PDB entry 4Y3U | X-ray diffraction, 3.51 A resolution | chains B and C of the 3 polymer chains in the assembly

Chain B:
Protein: Cardiac phospholamban
Organism: Canis familiaris
UniProtKB: P61012 (PPLA_CANFA); numbering as in UniProt (aligned over 1-50)
Chain sequence (50 residues; numbered 1 to 50; the number before each row is that of its first residue):
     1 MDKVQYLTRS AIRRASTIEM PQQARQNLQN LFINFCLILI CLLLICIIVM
Not modelled in the structure: 1-20
Swiss-Prot annotation at these positions:
  - modified residue: Met1 (N-acetylmethionine), Ser16 (Phosphoserine), Thr17 (Phosphothreonine)
  - lipidation: Cys36 (S-palmitoyl cysteine)
Reported in the primary citation:
  - post-translational modification sites: Ser16, Thr17 (citing earlier work)

Chain C:
Protein: Cardiac phospholamban
Organism: Canis familiaris
Chain sequence (23 residues; numbered 101 to 123; the number before each row is that of its first residue; X marks 23 residues of unknown identity (built as UNK)):
   101 XXXXXXXXXX XXXXXXXXXX XXX
Not modelled in the structure: 117-123

Chain B / chain C interface:
Interface residues of chain B (facing chain C), 6 residues: Ile33, Cys36, Leu39, Ile40, Leu43, Ile47

Overview:
Chain B and chain C make no direct contact in this assembly. The paper reports modification sites Ser16(B) and
Thr17(B).
Chain B is Cardiac phospholamban and chain C is Cardiac phospholamban, both from Canis familiaris; the
structure, The structure of phospholamban bound to the calcium pump SERCA1a, was determined by X-ray
diffraction (same publication as 4KYT).
